PDB entry 6Y4N | X-ray diffraction, 2.85 A resolution | chains A and E of the 6 polymer chains in the assembly

# Chain A
Molecule: Tubulin alpha-1B chain
From: Sus scrofa
Reference sequence: Q2XVP4 (TBA1B_PIG); residues 1-451 here = UniProt positions 1-451
Chain sequence (451 residues; numbered 1 to 451; the number before each row is that of its first residue):
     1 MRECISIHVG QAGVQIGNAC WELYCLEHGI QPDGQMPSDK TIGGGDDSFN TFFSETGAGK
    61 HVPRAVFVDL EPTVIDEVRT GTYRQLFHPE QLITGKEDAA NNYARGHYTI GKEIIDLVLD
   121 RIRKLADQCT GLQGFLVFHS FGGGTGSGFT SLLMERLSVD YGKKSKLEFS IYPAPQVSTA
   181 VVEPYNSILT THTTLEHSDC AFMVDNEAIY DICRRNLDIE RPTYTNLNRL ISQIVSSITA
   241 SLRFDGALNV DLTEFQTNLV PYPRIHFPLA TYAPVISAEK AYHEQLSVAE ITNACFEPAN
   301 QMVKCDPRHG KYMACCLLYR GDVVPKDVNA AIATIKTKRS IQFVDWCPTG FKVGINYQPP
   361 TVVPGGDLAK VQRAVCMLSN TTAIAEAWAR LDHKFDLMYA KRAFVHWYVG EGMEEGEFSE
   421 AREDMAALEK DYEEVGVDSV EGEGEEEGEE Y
Unresolved in the structure: 440-451
Bound ions: Ca2+: Asp39, Thr41, Gly44, Glu55
Ligand contacts: GTP (guanosine-5'-triphosphate): Val9, Gly10, Gln11, Ala12, Gln15, Ile16, Asp69, Asp98, Ala99, Ala100, Asn101, Ser140, Gly142, Gly143, Gly144, Thr145, Gly146, Ile171, Pro173, Val177, Ser178, Thr179, Glu183, Asn206, Tyr224, Leu227, Asn228, Ile231

# Chain E
Molecule: Stathmin-4
From: Rattus norvegicus
Reference sequence: P63043 (STMN4_RAT); residues 49-189 here = UniProt positions 49-189
Chain sequence (143 residues; each row starts with the number of its first residue):
    47 MADMEVIELN KCTSGQSFEV ILKPPSFDGV PEFNASLPRR RDPSLEEIQK KLEAAEERRK
   107 YQEAELLKHL AEKREHEREV IQKAIEENNN FIKMAKEKLA QKMESNKENR EAHLAAMLER
   167 LQEKDKHAEE VRKNKELKEE ASR
Unresolved in the structure: 47-49, 73-87, 188-189
Sequence notes: expression tag (47-48)

# How chain A and chain E interact
Contacting residue pairs (60; chain A residue first):
  His107(A) - Leu98(E)
  Tyr108(A) - Leu98(E)  hydrophobic
  Tyr108(A) - Ala101(E)  hydrophobic
  Thr109(A) - Arg105(E)  hydrogen bond
  Lys112(A) - Leu98(E)
  Arg156(A) - Leu91(E)
  Arg156(A) - Gln95(E)
  Val159(A) - Pro89(E)
  Val159(A) - Ile94(E)  hydrophobic
  Glu196(A) - Asp88(E)
  His197(A) - Asp88(E)  salt bridge
  His197(A) - Pro89(E)
  Asp245(A) - Cys58(E)  hydrogen bond
  Asp245(A) - Ser60(E)
  Ala247(A) - Asn56(E)
  Ala247(A) - Ser63(E)
  Leu248(A) - Ser63(E)
  Pro325(A) - Gln62(E)
  Pro325(A) - Phe64(E)  hydrophobic
  Asn329(A) - Val52(E)
  Asn329(A) - Phe64(E)
  Asn329(A) - Val66(E)
  Ile332(A) - Val66(E)  hydrophobic
  Ile332(A) - Leu68(E)  hydrophobic
  Lys336(A) - Leu68(E)
  Asp345(A) - Pro71(E)
  Asp345(A) - Ser72(E)  hydrogen bond (backbone-backbone)
  Trp346(A) - Pro71(E)
  Cys347(A) - Pro71(E)
  Pro348(A) - Lys69(E)
  Pro348(A) - Pro71(E)
  Thr349(A) - Ile67(E)
  Thr349(A) - Leu68(E)  hydrogen bond (backbone-backbone)
  Thr349(A) - Lys69(E)  hydrogen bond (backbone-backbone)
  Gly350(A) - Val66(E)
  Gly350(A) - Leu68(E)
  Phe351(A) - Glu65(E)
  Phe351(A) - Val66(E)  hydrogen bond (backbone-backbone)
  Phe351(A) - Leu68(E)  hydrophobic
  Lys352(A) - Phe64(E)
  Lys352(A) - Glu65(E)
  Val353(A) - Ser63(E)
  Val353(A) - Phe64(E)  hydrogen bond (backbone-backbone)
  Gly354(A) - Gln62(E)
  Gly354(A) - Ser63(E)
  Ile355(A) - Gly61(E)
  Ile355(A) - Gln62(E)  hydrogen bond (backbone-backbone)
  Asn356(A) - Ser60(E)
  Tyr357(A) - Thr59(E)
  Tyr357(A) - Ser60(E)  hydrogen bond (backbone-backbone)
  Tyr357(A) - Gly61(E)
  Tyr357(A) - Gln62(E)  hydrogen bond
  Val409(A) - Gln108(E)  hydrogen bond (backbone-side chain)
  Gly410(A) - Arg105(E)
  Gly410(A) - Gln108(E)
  Glu411(A) - Arg105(E)  hydrogen bond (backbone-side chain)
  Gly412(A) - Ala101(E)
  Gly412(A) - Arg104(E)  hydrogen bond (backbone-side chain)
  Gly412(A) - Arg105(E)
  Glu414(A) - Arg104(E)  salt bridge
Other interface residues (no listed pair), chain A (37 interface residues in all): Leu152, Glu155, Gly246, Val328
Other interface residues (no listed pair), chain E (32 interface residues in all): Leu55, Pro70, Ser90, Lys97, Glu99, Glu102

# Overview
The interface between chain A and chain E involves 37 residues on one side and 32 on the other; the contacts
include 13 hydrogen bonds and 2 salt bridges. Polar pairs include His197(A)-Asp88(E), Glu414(A)-Arg104(E) and
Thr109(A)-Arg105(E). Ligands of chain A: GTP.
Here chain A is Tubulin alpha-1B chain (Sus scrofa) and chain E is Stathmin-4 (Rattus norvegicus). Entry 6Y4N
(Structure of Tubulin Tyrosine Ligase in Complex with Tb116) was determined by X-ray diffraction, deposited
together with 6Y4M.
